4U0N - chain A; structure by X-ray diffraction, 2.10 A resolution.

# Chain A
Molecule: Cyclic AMP-GMP synthase
Organism: Vibrio cholerae El Tor N16961
Notes: EC 2.7.7.86; engineered mutation(s): deletion 203-238
Reference sequence: Q9KVG7 (DNCV_VIBCH); aligned to UniProt positions 1-383 over residues 1-383 (the alignment contains insertions or deletions, so no single offset holds)
Chain sequence (391 residues; each row starts with the number of its first residue):
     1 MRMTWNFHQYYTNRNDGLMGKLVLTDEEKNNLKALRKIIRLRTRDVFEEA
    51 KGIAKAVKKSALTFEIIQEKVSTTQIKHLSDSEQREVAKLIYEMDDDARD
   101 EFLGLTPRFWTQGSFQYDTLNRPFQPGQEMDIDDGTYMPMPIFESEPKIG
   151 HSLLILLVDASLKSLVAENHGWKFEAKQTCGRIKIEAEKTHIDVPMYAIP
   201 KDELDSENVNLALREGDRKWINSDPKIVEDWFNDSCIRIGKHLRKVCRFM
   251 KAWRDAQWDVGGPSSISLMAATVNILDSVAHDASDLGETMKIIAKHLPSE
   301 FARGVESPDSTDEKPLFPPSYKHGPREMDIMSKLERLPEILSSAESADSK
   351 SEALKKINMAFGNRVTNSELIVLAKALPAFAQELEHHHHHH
Unresolved in the structure: 1-2, 376-391
Differences from the reference sequence: expression tag (384-391)
Bound ions: Mg2+: Asp131, Asp133, Asp193
Residues lining bound ligands: TLL (N-[4-({[(6S)-2-amino-5-methyl-4-oxo-1,4,5,6,7,8-hexahydropteridin-6-yl]methyl}amino)benzoyl]-L-gamma-glutamyl-L-glutamic acid): Lys37, Arg40, Leu41, Arg44, Thr106, Pro107, Arg108, Phe109, Trp110, Tyr137, Ile199, Asp205, Ser206, Val209, Asp224, Lys226
Swiss-Prot annotation at these positions:
  - binding site (GTP): Gln112 to Tyr117, Asp348
  - binding site (Mg(2+)): Asp131, Asp133, Asp193
  - binding site (ATP): Arg182

# Summary
Bound to chain A: compound TLL. Asp131, Asp133 and Asp193 form the Mg2+ site. From UniProt: 7 GTP-binding
residues, 3 Mg2+-binding residues and ATP-binding residue Arg182.
Chain A is Cyclic AMP-GMP synthase (Vibrio cholerae El Tor N16961); the structure, Structure of the Vibrio
cholerae di-nucleotide cyclase (DncV) deletion mutant D-loop, was determined by X-ray diffraction (same
publication as 4U03, 4U0L and 4U0M).
